2F49 - chains A and C; structure by X-ray diffraction, 1.90 A resolution.

# Chain A
Protein: Mitogen-activated protein kinase FUS3
From: Saccharomyces cerevisiae
Notes: EC 2.7.1.37; fragment: Fus3
Reference sequence: P16892 (FUS3_YEAST); residue numbers follow UniProt; this construct covers 1-353
Chain sequence (353 residues; row label = number of the first residue in the row):
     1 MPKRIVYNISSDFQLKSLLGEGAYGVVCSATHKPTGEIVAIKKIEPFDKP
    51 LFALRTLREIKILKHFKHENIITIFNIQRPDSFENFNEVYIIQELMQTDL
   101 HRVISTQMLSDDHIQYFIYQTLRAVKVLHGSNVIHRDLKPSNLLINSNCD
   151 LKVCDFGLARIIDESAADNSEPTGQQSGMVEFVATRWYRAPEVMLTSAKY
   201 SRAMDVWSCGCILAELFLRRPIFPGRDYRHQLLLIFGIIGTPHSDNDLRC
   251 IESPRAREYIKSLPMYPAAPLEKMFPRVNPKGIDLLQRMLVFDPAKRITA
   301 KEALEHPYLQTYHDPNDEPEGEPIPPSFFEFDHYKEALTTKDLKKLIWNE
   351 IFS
Disordered / not traced: 1-2, 164-179
Differences from the reference sequence: engineered mutation Val180 (Thr in P16892), Phe182 (Tyr in P16892)
Ion coordination: Mg2+: Tyr24, Glu45, Lys49
UniProt features mapped onto this chain:
  - active site: Asp137 (Proton acceptor)
  - binding site (ATP): Leu19 to Val27, Lys42
  - cross-link: Lys345 (Glycyl lysine isopeptide (Lys-Gly) (interchain with G-Cter in ubiquitin))
Reported in the primary citation:
  - conformationally variable residues: Ile5 to Ser10

# Chain C
Protein: STE5 peptide
Notes: fragment: Fus3 binding region of STE5
Chain sequence (30 residues; numbered 287 to 316; the number before each row is that of its first residue):
   287 TPVERQTIYSQAPSLNPNLILAAPPKERNQ
Disordered / not traced: 287, 298-305, 315-316

# Chain A / chain C interface
Pairs across the interface - 55 pairs, chain A then chain C:
  Lys3(A) with Ile294(C); Tyr295(C); Ser296(C), hydrogen bond (backbone-backbone)
  Arg4(A) with Thr293(C); Ile294(C); Tyr295(C), hydrogen bond
  Ile5(A) with Gln292(C); Thr293(C); Ile294(C), hydrogen bond (backbone-backbone)
  Val6(A) with Arg291(C); Gln292(C)
  Tyr7(A) with Glu290(C); Arg291(C); Gln292(C), hydrogen bond (backbone-backbone)
  Asn8(A) with Val289(C); Glu290(C); Arg291(C)
  Ile9(A) with Val289(C); Glu290(C), hydrogen bond (backbone-backbone); Gln292(C)
  Ser10(A) with Pro288(C); Gln292(C)
  Ser11(A) with Pro288(C), hydrogen bond (backbone-backbone); Glu290(C)
  Phe13(A) with Gln292(C), hydrogen bond (backbone-side chain)
  Gln14(A) with Gln292(C)
  Leu15(A) with Gln292(C), hydrogen bond (backbone-side chain); Ile294(C), hydrophobic
  Lys16(A) with Ile294(C)
  Ser17(A) with Ile294(C)
  Leu18(A) with Ile294(C); Ser296(C)
  Gln107(A) with Leu307(C)
  Leu109(A) with Leu307(C), hydrophobic
  Asp112(A) with Pro310(C); Pro311(C)
  His113(A) with Leu307(C); Ala308(C), hydrogen bond (side chain-backbone); Ala309(C); Pro310(C)
  Tyr116(A) with Pro311(C)
  Tyr119(A) with Arg314(C), hydrogen bond
  Arg123(A) with Arg314(C)
  Ser147(A) with Ile306(C), hydrogen bond (side chain-backbone); Leu307(C); Ala308(C), hydrogen bond (backbone-backbone)
  Cys149(A) with Ala308(C), hydrogen bond (side chain-backbone)
  Thr311(A) with Lys312(C); Arg314(C)
  Tyr312(A) with Pro310(C); Pro311(C), hydrogen bond (side chain-backbone); Lys312(C); Arg314(C), hydrogen bond (backbone-side chain)
  Asp314(A) with Arg314(C)
  Asp317(A) with Arg314(C), salt bridge
Interface residues without a listed pair, chain A (35 interface residues in all): Gln78, Val103, Ile145, Asn146, Asn148, His313, Glu318
From the paper, about this interface:
  - residue pairs: Arg4(A)-Tyr295(C) (hydrogen bond)
  - interface residues, chain C: Gln292(C), Ile294(C)

# Overview
35 residues of chain A and 17 residues of chain C are in contact; the contacts include 15 hydrogen bonds and 1
salt bridge. Among the polar pairs are Asp317(A)-Arg314(C), Arg4(A)-Tyr295(C) and Phe13(A)-Gln292(C). The
authors report a hydrogen bond between Arg4(A) and Tyr295(C). The paper reports interface residues Gln292(C)
and Ile294(C); conformational variability at Ile5(A).
Chain A is Mitogen-activated protein kinase FUS3 (Saccharomyces cerevisiae) and chain C is STE5 peptide; the
structure, Crystal structure of Fus3 in complex with a Ste5 peptide, was determined by X-ray diffraction,
deposited together with 2F9G and 2FA2.
